Entry 8R7F (X-ray diffraction, 1.98 A resolution); this record covers chains B and A of the 4 polymer chains in the assembly.

[Chain B]
Molecule: 16-nt DNA strand
Sequence (16 nucleotides; each row starts with the number of its first residue):
     1 CTAAACGGGCAATTAG

[Chain A]
Molecule: BarH-like 2 homeobox protein
From: Homo sapiens
Reference sequence: Q9NY43 (BARH2_HUMAN); residue numbers follow UniProt; this construct covers 232-294
Amino-acid sequence (64 residues; each row starts with the number of its first residue):
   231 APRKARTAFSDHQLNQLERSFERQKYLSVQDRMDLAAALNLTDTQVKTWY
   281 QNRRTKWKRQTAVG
Construct notes: expression tag (231)
UniProt features mapped onto this chain:
  - DNA-binding region: Pro232 to Thr291 (Homeobox)

[Interface between chain B and chain A]
Residue-residue contacts (20):
  DC1(B) with Arg236(A), base contact
  DT2(B) with Arg236(A), hydrogen bond to the base; Lys286(A), salt bridge to the phosphate
  DA3(B) with Arg233(A), base contact; Arg236(A), hydrogen bond to the sugar; Thr237(A), hydrogen bond to the phosphate; Phe239(A), phosphate contact; Leu244(A), phosphate contact; Trp279(A), phosphate contact; Asn282(A), base contact
  DA4(B) with Arg233(A), hydrogen bond to the sugar; Lys234(A), phosphate contact; Ala235(A), phosphate contact; Arg236(A), sugar contact; Thr237(A), hydrogen bond to the phosphate; Thr278(A), base contact; Asn282(A), hydrogen bond to the base
  DA5(B) with Arg233(A), sugar contact; Lys234(A), hydrogen bond to the phosphate
  DC6(B) with Ala231(A), hydrogen bond to the phosphate
Also at the interface, not in a pair above, chain A (13 interface residues in all): Gln275

[In short]
6 residues of chain B and 13 residues of chain A are in contact, with 8 hydrogen bonds and 1 salt bridge.
Polar contacts include DT2(B)-Arg236(A), DA4(B)-Asn282(A) and DA3(B)-Arg236(A). Curated annotation (UniProt)
lists a DNA-binding region on chain A.
Here chain B is a 16-nt DNA strand and chain A is BarH-like 2 homeobox protein (Homo sapiens). Entry 8R7F
(Transcription factor BARHL2 homodimer with spacing two bp) was determined by X-ray diffraction, deposited
together with 8R7Z.
